PDB entry 1MKI | X-ray diffraction, 2.00 A resolution | chains A and B

Chain A (and B):
Protein: Probable Glutaminase ybgJ
Organism: Bacillus subtilis
Notes: EC 3.5.1.2; engineered mutation(s): N-terminal insertion SNA; chain B of this document is another copy of the same molecule, construct and numbering; everything in this record applies to it too
UniProt: O31465 (GLS2_BACSU); residue numbers follow UniProt; this construct covers 1-327
Amino-acid sequence (330 residues; numbered -2 to 327; the number before each row is that of its first residue; numbers below 1 keep their minus sign (Ser-2 is residue -2)):
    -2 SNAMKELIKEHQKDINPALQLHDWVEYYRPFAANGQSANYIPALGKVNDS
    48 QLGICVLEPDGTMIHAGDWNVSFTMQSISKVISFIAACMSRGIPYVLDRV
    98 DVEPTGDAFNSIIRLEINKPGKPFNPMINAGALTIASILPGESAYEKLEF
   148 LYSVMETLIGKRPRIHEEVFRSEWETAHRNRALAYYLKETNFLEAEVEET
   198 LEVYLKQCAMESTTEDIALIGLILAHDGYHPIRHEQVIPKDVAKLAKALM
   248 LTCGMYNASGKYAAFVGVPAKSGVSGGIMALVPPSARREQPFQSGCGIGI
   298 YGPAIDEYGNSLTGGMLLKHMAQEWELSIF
Unresolved in the structure: -2 to -1, 6-12, 36-44
Construct notes: cloning artifact (-2 to 0); modified residue (1, 60, 72, 74, 86, 124, 152, 207, 247, 252, 276, 313, 318)
Modified positions: Mse1, Mse60, Mse72, Mse86, Mse124, Mse152, Mse207, Mse247, Mse252, Mse276, Mse313, Mse318 (selenomethionine; parent Met); Ser74 (phosphoserine; SEP)
Curated features (UniProtKB/Swiss-Prot):
  - binding site (substrate): Ser74, Asn126, Glu170, Asn177, Tyr201, Tyr253, Val271
Reported in the primary citation:
  - catalytic residues: Ser74, Lys268, Ser269
  - contacts within the chain: Lys77-Asn126 (hydrogen bond), Ser74-Tyr253, Lys77-Tyr253
  - catalytic residues: Gln73, Lys77, Asn126, Glu170, Asn177, Tyr201, Tyr253, Val271 (proposed by the authors, not directly observed)
  - catalytic residues: Gly270 (by similarity / conservation)
  - conformationally variable residues (order/disorder transition): Lys6 to Ile12, Asn36 to Val44

Interface between chain A and chain B:
Residue-residue contacts - 58 pairs, chain A then chain B:
  Leu94(A) with Phe262(B), hydrophobic
  Asp98(A) with Lys258(B), salt bridge
  Val99(A) with Gly257(B); Lys258(B)
  Glu100(A) with Asn254(B); Ala255(B); Ser256(B); Gly257(B), hydrogen bond (side chain-backbone); Lys258(B), salt bridge
  Pro101(A) with Pro101(B), hydrophobic; Gly103(B)
  Thr102(A) with Thr102(B); Gly103(B); Arg111(B), hydrogen bond (backbone-side chain)
  Gly103(A) with Pro101(B); Thr102(B); Arg111(B), hydrogen bond (backbone-side chain); Phe121(B)
  Asp104(A) with Arg111(B), salt bridge
  Arg111(A) with Thr102(B), hydrogen bond (side chain-backbone); Gly103(B), hydrogen bond (side chain-backbone); Asp104(B), salt bridge; Arg111(B)
  Phe121(A) with Gly103(B)
  Lys237(A) with Glu323(B), salt bridge
  Lys241(A) with Ser325(B); Phe327(B), hydrogen bond (side chain-backbone)
  Leu242(A) with Ala261(B), hydrophobic
  Lys244(A) with Phe327(B), hydrogen bond (side chain-backbone)
  Ala245(A) with Ala260(B); Ala261(B), hydrophobic; Phe327(B), hydrophobic
  Leu248(A) with Leu248(B), hydrophobic; Phe327(B), hydrophobic
  Thr249(A) with Ala260(B)
  Asn254(A) with Glu100(B)
  Ala255(A) with Glu100(B)
  Ser256(A) with Glu100(B)
  Gly257(A) with Val99(B); Glu100(B), hydrogen bond (backbone-side chain)
  Lys258(A) with Asp98(B); Val99(B); Glu100(B), salt bridge
  Ala260(A) with Ala245(B); Thr249(B)
  Ala261(A) with Leu242(B), hydrophobic; Ala245(B), hydrophobic
  Phe262(A) with Leu94(B), hydrophobic
  Pro280(A) with Phe327(B)
  Ser282(A) with Ser282(B)
  Glu323(A) with Lys237(B), salt bridge
  Ile326(A) with Ile326(B), hydrophobic; Phe327(B), hydrophobic
  Phe327(A) with Lys241(B), hydrogen bond (backbone-side chain); Lys244(B), hydrogen bond (backbone-side chain); Ala245(B), hydrophobic; Leu248(B), hydrophobic; Ile326(B), hydrophobic
Also at the interface, not in a pair above, chain A (34 interface residues in all): Asp224, Leu246, Tyr253, Pro266
Also at the interface, not in a pair above, chain B (34 interface residues in all): Asp224, Tyr253, Pro266, Pro280

Summary:
The chain A/chain B interface involves 34 residues from each chain, with 10 hydrogen bonds and 7 salt bridges.
Among the polar pairs are Asp98(A)-Lys258(B), Glu100(A)-Lys258(B) and Asp104(A)-Arg111(B). UniProt lists 7
substrate-binding residues on chain A. From the paper: catalytic residues Ser74(A), Lys268(A) and Ser269(A)
among others; conformational variability at Lys6(A) and Asn36(A).
Both chains are Probable Glutaminase ybgJ (Bacillus subtilis). Entry 1MKI (Crystal Structure of Bacillus
Subtilis Probable Glutaminase, APC1040) was determined by X-ray diffraction, deposited together with 3BRM and
1U60.
